PDB entry 1SDK | X-ray diffraction, 1.80 A resolution | chains B and D of the 4 polymer chains in the assembly

# Chain B (and D)
Name: Hemoglobin A
From: Homo sapiens
Notes: chain D of this document is another copy of the same molecule, construct and numbering; everything in this record applies to it too
UniProtKB: P68871 (HBB_HUMAN); residue numbers follow UniProt; this construct covers 1-146
Sequence (146 residues; row label = number of the first residue in the row):
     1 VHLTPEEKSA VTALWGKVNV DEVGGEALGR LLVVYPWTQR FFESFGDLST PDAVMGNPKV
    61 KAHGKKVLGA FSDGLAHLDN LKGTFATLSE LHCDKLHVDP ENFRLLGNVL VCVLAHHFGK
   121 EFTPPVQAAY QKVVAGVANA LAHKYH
Glycans and other covalent adducts: 1,3,5-benzenetricarboxylic acid (TMM) linked to K82
Metal / ion sites: heme Fe: H92 (together with carbon monoxide)
Residues lining bound ligands: carbon monoxide / heme: L28, L31, T38, F41, F42, H63, K66, V67, A70, F71, L88, L91, H92, L96, V98, N102, F103, L106, V137, L141
Swiss-Prot annotation at these positions:
  - natural variant: L3 (H3L: In Graz; this construct carries the variant), E7 (E7A: In G-Makassar; E7K: In Hb C; E7Q: In Machida; E7V: In SKCA), K8 (E8K: In G-Siriraj; this construct carries the variant), V11 (A11V: In Iraq-Halabja; this construct carries the variant), G16 (W16G: In Randwick; this construct carries the variant), V23 (E23V: In D-Granada; this construct carries the variant), G24 (V24G: In Miyashiro; this construct carries the variant), G25 (G25D: In Moscva; G25R: In Riverdale-Bronx; G25V: In Savannah), L32 (L32P: In Yokohama), V33 (L33V: In Muscat; this construct carries the variant), R40 (Q40R: In Tianshui; this construct carries the variant), F42 (F42Y: In Mequon; deletion: In Bruxelles), 11 further natural variant entries in UniProt

# How chain B and chain D interact
Pairs across the interface - 7 pairs, chain B then chain D:
  V1(B) with H146(D)
  H2(B) with H146(D), hydrogen bond (side chain-backbone)
  K132(B) with H146(D)
  H143(B) with H2(D)
  H146(B) with V1(D); H2(D), hydrogen bond (backbone-side chain); A135(D)
Also at the interface, not in a pair above, chain B (8 interface residues in all): Q131, A135, K144
Also at the interface, not in a pair above, chain D (6 interface residues in all): K132, N139

# Summary
The interface between chain B and chain D involves 8 residues on one side and 6 on the other; the contacts
include 2 hydrogen bonds. Its one hydrogen-bonded contact is H2(B)-H146(D). Ligands of chain B: carbon
monoxide / heme. Covalently linked 1,3,5-benzenetricarboxylic acid: at K82(B).
Chain B and chain D are both Hemoglobin A (Homo sapiens); the structure, Cross-linked, carbonmonoxy hemoglobin
A, was determined by X-ray diffraction, deposited together with 1SDL.
